PDB entry 3BBC | X-ray diffraction, 1.70 A resolution | chains C and F of the 6 polymer chains in the assembly

Chain C (and F):
Name: Nucleoside diphosphate kinase B
Organism: Homo sapiens
Notes: EC 2.7.4.6; chain F of this document is another copy of the same molecule, construct and numbering; everything in this record applies to it too
Reference sequence: P22392 (NDKB_HUMAN); residues 2-152 here = UniProt positions 2-152
Sequence (151 residues; each row starts with the number of its first residue):
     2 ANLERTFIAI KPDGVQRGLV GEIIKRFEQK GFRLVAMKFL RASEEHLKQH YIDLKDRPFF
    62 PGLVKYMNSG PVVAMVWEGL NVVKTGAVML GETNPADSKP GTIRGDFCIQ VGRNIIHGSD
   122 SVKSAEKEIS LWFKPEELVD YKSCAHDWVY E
Construct notes: engineered mutation Ala88 (Arg in P22392)
UniProt features mapped onto this chain:
  - active site: His118 (Pros-phosphohistidine intermediate)
  - binding site (ATP): Lys12, Phe60, Thr94, Arg105, Asn115
Reported in the primary citation:
  - mutagenesis - R88A: abolished binding to GDP
  - mutagenesis - R88A: decreased binding to DNA
  - mutagenesis - R88A: decreased binding to heparin
  - mutagenesis - R88A: unchanged stability

How chain C and chain F interact:
Residue-residue contacts (53):
  Val16(C) with Tyr142(F)
  Gln17(C) with Tyr142(F); Lys143(F), hydrogen bond (side chain-backbone); Ser144(F); Cys145(F), hydrogen bond (side chain-backbone)
  Gly19(C) with Glu29(F)
  Leu20(C) with Glu29(F), hydrogen bond (backbone-side chain)
  Val21(C) with Ile25(F), hydrophobic; Glu29(F), hydrogen bond (backbone-side chain)
  Gly22(C) with Gly22(F); Ile25(F); Lys26(F); Glu29(F), hydrogen bond (backbone-side chain)
  Glu23(C) with Lys26(F), salt bridge
  Ile25(C) with Val21(F), hydrophobic; Gly22(F); Ile25(F), hydrophobic
  Lys26(C) with Gly22(F); Glu23(F), salt bridge
  Glu29(C) with Gly19(F); Leu20(F), hydrogen bond (side chain-backbone); Val21(F), hydrogen bond (side chain-backbone); Gly22(F), hydrogen bond (side chain-backbone)
  Leu35(C) with Phe40(F)
  Val36(C) with Phe40(F)
  Ala37(C) with Phe40(F), hydrophobic
  Met38(C) with Met38(F), hydrophobic; Lys39(F); Phe40(F), hydrogen bond (backbone-backbone); Val74(F), hydrophobic
  Lys39(C) with Met38(F)
  Phe40(C) with Leu35(F); Val36(F); Ala37(F), hydrophobic; Met38(F), hydrogen bond (backbone-backbone); Tyr142(F), hydrophobic
  Arg42(C) with Val140(F); Asp141(F), hydrogen bond (side chain-backbone); Tyr142(F)
  Pro72(C) with Val140(F), hydrophobic; Tyr142(F), hydrophobic
  Val74(C) with Met38(F), hydrophobic
  Val140(C) with Phe40(F), hydrophobic; Arg42(F)
  Asp141(C) with Arg42(F), hydrogen bond (backbone-side chain)
  Tyr142(C) with Val16(F); Gln17(F); Phe40(F); Arg42(F); Pro72(F), hydrophobic
  Lys143(C) with Gln17(F), hydrogen bond (backbone-side chain)
  Ser144(C) with Gln17(F)
  Cys145(C) with Gln17(F), hydrogen bond (backbone-side chain)
Also at the interface, not in a pair above, chain C (27 interface residues in all): Leu41, Glu138
Also at the interface, not in a pair above, chain F (27 interface residues in all): Leu41, Glu138

Overview:
The chain C/chain F interface involves 27 residues from each chain, with 14 hydrogen bonds and 2 salt bridges.
Polar contacts include Glu23(C)-Lys26(F), Gln17(C)-Lys143(F) and Gln17(C)-Cys145(F). From the paper: R88A of
chain C abolishes binding to GDP; R88A of chain C reduces binding to DNA.
Both chains are Nucleoside diphosphate kinase B (Homo sapiens). Entry 3BBC (Crystal structure of R88A mutant
of the NM23-H2 transcription factor) was determined by X-ray diffraction together with 3BBB and 3BBF from the
same study.
